6TY1 - chains B and J of the 4 polymer chains in the assembly; structure by X-ray diffraction, 3.20 A resolution.

[Chain B (and J)]
Name: Hemagglutinin HA2
Organism: Influenza A virus (A/harbour seal/Germany/1/2014(H10N7))
Notes: chain J of this document is another copy of the same molecule, construct and numbering; everything in this record applies to it too
UniProtKB: A0A0A7HR51 (A0A0A7HR51_9INFA); residues 1-176 here correspond to UniProt positions 333-508 (UniProt number = residue number + 332)
Chain sequence (177 residues; row label = number of the first residue in the row):
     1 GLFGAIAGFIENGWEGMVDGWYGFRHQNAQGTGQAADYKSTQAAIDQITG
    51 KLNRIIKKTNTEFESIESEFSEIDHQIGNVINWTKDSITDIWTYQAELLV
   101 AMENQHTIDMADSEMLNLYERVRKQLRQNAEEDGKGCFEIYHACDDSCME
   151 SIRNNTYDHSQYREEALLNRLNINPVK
Not modelled in the structure: 173-177
Differences from the reference sequence: expression tag (177)
Disulfides: Cys144-Cys148

[How chain B and chain J interact]
Residue-residue contacts (48; chain B residue first):
  Gly1(B) with Glu114(J); Asn117(J), hydrogen bond (backbone-side chain)
  Leu2(B) with Phe3(J); Met110(J), hydrophobic; Ser113(J); Asn117(J)
  Phe3(B) with Phe3(J), hydrophobic; Asn117(J)
  Gly4(B) with Asn117(J)
  Phe9(B) with Lys124(J)
  Ile77(B) with Ile77(J), hydrophobic
  Asn79(B) with Glu64(J); Ile66(J)
  Val80(B) with Ile81(J), hydrophobic
  Trp83(B) with Phe63(J); Glu64(J); Ile66(J), hydrophobic; Thr84(J); Lys85(J)
  Thr84(B) with Thr84(J)
  Asp86(B) with Phe63(J)
  Ser87(B) with Phe63(J); Ile88(J)
  Asp90(B) with Thr59(J), hydrogen bond; Thr61(J), hydrogen bond; Phe63(J)
  Ile91(B) with Ile88(J), hydrophobic; Trp92(J)
  Tyr94(B) with Trp92(J), hydrophobic; Gln95(J); Leu99(J)
  Gln95(B) with Gln95(J)
  Leu98(B) with Arg54(J); Gln95(J)
  Gln105(B) with His106(J)
  Tyr119(B) with Lys124(J)
  Glu131(B) with Arg127(J), salt bridge; Gln128(J); Arg163(J), salt bridge
  Glu132(B) with Arg123(J), salt bridge; Lys124(J)
  Gly134(B) with Lys124(J)
  Glu139(B) with Arg127(J), salt bridge
  Tyr141(B) with Arg127(J), hydrogen bond; Arg163(J)
  Arg170(B) with Gln128(J); Arg163(J), hydrogen bond (backbone-side chain)
  Leu171(B) with Leu167(J), hydrophobic
Interface residues without a listed pair, chain B (30 interface residues in all): Ala101, Met102, Asp109, Asp133
Interface residues without a listed pair, chain J (32 interface residues in all): Glu62, Ser65, Ile91, Met102, Asp109, Leu171

[Overview]
30 residues of chain B and 32 residues of chain J are in contact, with 5 hydrogen bonds and 4 salt bridges.
Polar contacts include Glu131(B)-Arg127(J), Glu131(B)-Arg163(J) and Glu132(B)-Arg123(J).
Both chains are Hemagglutinin HA2 (Influenza A virus (A/harbour seal/Germany/1/2014(H10N7))). Entry 6TY1
(Crystal structure of the haemagglutinin mutant (Gln226Leu, Gly228Ser) from an H10N7 seal influenza virus
isolated in ...) was determined by X-ray diffraction, deposited together with 6TJW, 6TJY, 6TVA, 6TVB, 6TVC,
6TVD and 9 further entries.
